1P3I - chains I and C of the 10 polymer chains in the assembly; structure by X-ray diffraction, 2.30 A resolution.

== Chain I ==
Molecule: Palindromic 146bp Human Alpha-Satellite DNA fragment
Organism: Homo sapiens
Sequence (146 nucleotides; each row starts with the number of its first residue):
     1 ATCAATATCC ACCTGCAGAT TCTACCAAAA GTGTATTTGG AAACTGCTCC ATCAAAAGGC
    61 ATGTTCAGCG GAATTCCGCT GAACATGCCT TTTGATGGAG CAGTTTCCAA ATACACTTTT
   121 GGTAGAATCT GCAGGTGGAT ATTGAT

== Chain C ==
Molecule: Histone H2A
Organism: Xenopus laevis
Reference sequence: Q7ZT66 (Q7ZT66_9ZZZZ); residues 801-929 here correspond to UniProt positions 2-130 (UniProt number = residue number - 799)
Sequence (129 residues; numbered 801 to 929; the number before each row is that of its first residue):
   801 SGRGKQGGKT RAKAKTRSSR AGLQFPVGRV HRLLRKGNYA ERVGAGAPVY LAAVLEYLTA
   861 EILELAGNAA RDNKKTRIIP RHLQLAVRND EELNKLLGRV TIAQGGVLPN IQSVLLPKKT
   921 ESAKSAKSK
Unresolved in the structure: 801-814, 918-929
Construct notes: conflict Ala814 (Ser15 in Q7ZT66), Gly867 (Trp68 in Q7ZT66), Asn868 (Glu69 in Q7ZT66), 21 further conflict positions vs the reference (Q7ZT66) not listed

== Interface between chain I and chain C ==
Contacting residue pairs - 11 pairs, chain I then chain C:
  DA11(I) with Lys874(C), salt bridge to the phosphate
  DA19(I) with Arg877(C), sugar contact
  DA29(I) with Arg832(C), hydrogen bond to the phosphate
  DA30(I) with Gly828(C), phosphate contact; Arg829(C), hydrogen bond to the phosphate; Arg832(C), salt bridge to the phosphate
  DG31(I) with Lys815(C), phosphate contact; Thr816(C), phosphate contact; Arg817(C), salt bridge to the phosphate
  DT32(I) with Lys815(C), hydrogen bond to the phosphate
  DG39(I) with Arg842(C), hydrogen bond to the sugar
Interface residues without a listed pair, chain C (10 interface residues in all): Ser818

== In short ==
The interface between chain I and chain C involves 7 residues on one side and 10 on the other; the contacts
include 4 hydrogen bonds and 3 salt bridges. Polar contacts include DG39(I)-Arg842(C), DA29(I)-Arg832(C) and
DA30(I)-Arg829(C).
Chain I is Palindromic 146bp Human Alpha-Satellite DNA fragment (Homo sapiens) and chain C is Histone H2A
(Xenopus laevis); the structure, Crystallographic Studies of Nucleosome Core Particles containing Histone
'Sin' Mutants, was determined by X-ray diffraction (same publication as 1P34, 1P3A, 1P3B, 1P3F, 1P3G, 1P3K and
4 further entries).
